Entry 4OMO (X-ray diffraction, 1.04 A resolution); this record covers chain A.

Chain A:
Protein: Proto-oncogene tyrosine-protein kinase Src
Source organism: Gallus gallus
Notes: EC 2.7.10.2; fragment: SH3 domain
UniProt: P00523 (SRC_CHICK); residue numbers follow UniProt; this construct covers 85-141
Amino-acid sequence (61 residues; row label = number of the first residue in the row):
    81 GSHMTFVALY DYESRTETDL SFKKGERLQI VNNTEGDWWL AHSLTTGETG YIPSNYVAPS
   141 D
Sequence notes: expression tag (81-84); engineered mutation Glu128 (Gln in P00523)
Ion coordination: Ni2+: Gly81, Ser82, His83
Reported in the primary citation:
  - Ni2+ coordination: His83
  - contacts within the chain: Glu106-Ser123 (hydrogen bond), Ser101-Glu128 (water-mediated contact)
  - conformationally variable residues (side-chain flip): Leu100
  - mutagenesis - Q128E: decreased stability

In short:
Gly81, Ser82 and His83 form the Ni2+ site. From the paper: Q128E reduces stability; Ni2+ coordination by
His83.
Chain A is Proto-oncogene tyrosine-protein kinase Src (Gallus gallus); the structure, Crystal structure of the
c-Src tyrosine kinase SH3 domain mutant Q128E, was determined by X-ray diffraction together with 4OML, 4OMN,
4OMP, 4JZ3 and 4JZ4 from the same study.
